Entry 6L4M (X-ray diffraction, 3.30 A resolution); this record covers chain A.

Chain A:
Name: Vicilin
From: Solanum lycopersicum
UniProt: B0JEU3 (B0JEU3_SOLLC); residues 11-407 here correspond to UniProt positions 146-542 (UniProt number = residue number + 135)
Chain sequence (397 residues; row label = number of the first residue in the row):
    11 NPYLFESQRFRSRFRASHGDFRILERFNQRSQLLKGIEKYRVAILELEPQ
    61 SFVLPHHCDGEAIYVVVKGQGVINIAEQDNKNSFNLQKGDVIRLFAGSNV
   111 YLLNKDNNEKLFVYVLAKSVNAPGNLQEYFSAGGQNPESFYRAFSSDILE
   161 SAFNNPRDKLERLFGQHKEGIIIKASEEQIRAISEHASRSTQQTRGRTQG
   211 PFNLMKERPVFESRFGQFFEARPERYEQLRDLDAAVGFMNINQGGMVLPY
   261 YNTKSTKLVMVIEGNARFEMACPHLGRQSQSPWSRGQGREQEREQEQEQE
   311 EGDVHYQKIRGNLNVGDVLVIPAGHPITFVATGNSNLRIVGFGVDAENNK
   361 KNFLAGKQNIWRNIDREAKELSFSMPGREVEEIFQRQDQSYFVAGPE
Not modelled in the structure: 202-208, 283-315
Residues lining bound ligands: 2-hydroxybenzoic acid (SAL): Phe228, Gly247, Phe248, Met249, Tyr260, Asn262, Lys267, Val269, Ile331, Phe339, Ile349, Val350, Gly351, Lys361

Summary:
Chain A binds 2-hydroxybenzoic acid.
Chain A is Vicilin (Solanum lycopersicum); the structure, Crystal structure of vicilin from Solanum
lycopersicum (tomato), was determined by X-ray diffraction (same publication as 6L4C).
